PDB entry 6OMA | electron microscopy, 7.20 A resolution (low resolution: residue-level contacts below are approximate; hydrogen-bond / salt-bridge calls are withheld) | chains E and I of the 13 polymer chains in the assembly

[Chain E (and I)]
Protein: Major capsid protein
Organism: Escherichia phage T5
Notes: chain I of this document is another copy of the same molecule, construct and numbering; everything in this record applies to it too
Reference sequence: Q6QGD8 (CAPSD_BPT5); numbering as in UniProt (aligned over 160-458)
Chain sequence (299 residues; each row starts with the number of its first residue):
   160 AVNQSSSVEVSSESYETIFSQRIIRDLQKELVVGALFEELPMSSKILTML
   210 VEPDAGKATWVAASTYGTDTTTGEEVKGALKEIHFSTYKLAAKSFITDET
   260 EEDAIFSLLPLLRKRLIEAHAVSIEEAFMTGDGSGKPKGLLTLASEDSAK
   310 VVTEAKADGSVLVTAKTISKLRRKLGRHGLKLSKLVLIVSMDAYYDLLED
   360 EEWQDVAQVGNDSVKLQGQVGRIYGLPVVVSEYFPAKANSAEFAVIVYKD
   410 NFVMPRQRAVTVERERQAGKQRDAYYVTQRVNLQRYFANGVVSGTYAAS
Swiss-Prot annotation at these positions:
  - mutagenesis: Ile-183 (I183T: Confers resistance to Pycsar-mediated defense), Met-201 (M201V: Confers resistance to Pycsar-mediated defense), Met-208 (M208T: Confers resistance to Pycsar-mediated defense), Glu-260 (E260G: Confers resistance to Pycsar-mediated defense), Ile-283 (I283T: Confers resistance to Pycsar-mediated defense), Ser-328 (S328P: Confers resistance to Pycsar-mediated defense, reduced fitness compared to wild-type phage), Tyr-353 (Y353C: Confers resistance to Pycsar-mediated defense, reduced fitness compared to wild-type phage)

[How chain E and chain I interact]
Contacting residue pairs (33):
  Ser-164(E) with Lys-236(I)
  Ser-165(E) with Lys-236(I)
  Ser-166(E) with Glu-233(I)
  Val-167(E) with Glu-233(I); Glu-234(I); Lys-236(I)
  Glu-168(E) with Lys-236(I)
  Val-169(E) with Gly-237(I); Leu-239(I)
  Ser-170(E) with Lys-236(I); Leu-239(I)
  Glu-172(E) with Leu-239(I); Lys-240(I); Glu-241(I)
  Tyr-174(E) with Thr-207(I); Glu-241(I)
  Asp-257(E) with Arg-417(I)
  Glu-258(E) with Lys-248(I); Arg-439(I)
  Glu-261(E) with Gln-416(I); Arg-417(I); Arg-439(I)
  Asp-262(E) with Ser-203(I); Lys-204(I); Arg-439(I)
  Arg-425(E) with Glu-422(I)
  Gln-426(E) with Gln-426(I)
  Ala-427(E) with Glu-424(I); Gln-426(I); Arg-431(I)
  Gln-430(E) with Lys-248(I); Ala-250(I); Thr-437(I)
Also at the interface, not in a pair above, chain E (20 interface residues in all): Ser-171, Ser-173, Ala-263
Also at the interface, not in a pair above, chain I (24 interface residues in all): Ser-202, Ala-238, Arg-423, Ala-427

[In short]
20 residues of chain E and 24 residues of chain I are in contact. UniProt lists 7 mutagenesis sites on chain
E.
Both chains are Major capsid protein (Escherichia phage T5). Entry 6OMA (non-decorated head of the phage T5)
was determined by electron microscopy, deposited together with 6OKB and 6OMC.
